Entry 3OGK (X-ray diffraction, 2.80 A resolution); this record covers chains F and L of the 23 polymer chains in the assembly.

[Chain F (and L)]
Protein: Coronatine-insensitive protein 1
Source organism: Arabidopsis thaliana
Notes: chain L of this document is another copy of the same molecule, construct and numbering; everything in this record applies to it too
Reference sequence: O04197 (COI1_ARATH); numbering as in UniProt (aligned over 1-592)
Chain sequence (592 residues; numbered 1 to 592; the number before each row is that of its first residue):
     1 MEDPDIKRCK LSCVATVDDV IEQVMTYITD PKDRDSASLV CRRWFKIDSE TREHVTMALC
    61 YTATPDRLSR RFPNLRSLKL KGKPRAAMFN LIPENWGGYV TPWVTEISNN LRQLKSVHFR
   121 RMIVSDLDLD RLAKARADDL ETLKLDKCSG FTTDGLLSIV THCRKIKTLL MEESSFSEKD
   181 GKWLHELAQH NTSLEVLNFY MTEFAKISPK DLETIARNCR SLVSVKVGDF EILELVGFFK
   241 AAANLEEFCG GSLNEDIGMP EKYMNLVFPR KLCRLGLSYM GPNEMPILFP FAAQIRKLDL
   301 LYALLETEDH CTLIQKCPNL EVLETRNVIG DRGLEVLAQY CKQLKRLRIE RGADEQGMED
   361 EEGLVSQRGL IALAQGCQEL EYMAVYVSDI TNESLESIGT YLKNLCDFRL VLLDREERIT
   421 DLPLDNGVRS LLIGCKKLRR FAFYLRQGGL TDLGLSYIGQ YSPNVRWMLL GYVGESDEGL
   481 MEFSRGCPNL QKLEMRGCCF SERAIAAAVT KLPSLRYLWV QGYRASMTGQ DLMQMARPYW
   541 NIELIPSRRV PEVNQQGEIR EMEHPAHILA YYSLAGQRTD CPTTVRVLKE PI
Unresolved in the structure: 1-11, 549-563
Ligand contacts: Coronatine (OGK; (1S,2S)-2-ethyl-1-({[(3aS,4S,6R,7aS)-6-ethyl-1-oxooctahydro-1H-inden-4-yl]carbonyl}amino)cyclopropanecarboxylic acid): Arg85, Ala86, Phe89, Leu91, Arg348, Ala384, Val385, Tyr386, Arg409, Val411, Ala442, Tyr444, Leu469, Arg496, Trp519
Swiss-Prot annotation at these positions:
  - binding site (jasmonate): Arg85, Arg348, Tyr386, Arg409, Arg496
  - mutagenesis: Leu11 (L11A: No effects on interactions), Glu22 (E22A: Abrogates SFC(COI1) complexes formation, loss of response to jasmonate), Trp44 (W44A: Abrogates SFC(COI1) complexes formation and of interactions with RBCS-1B and RPD3B, loss of response to jasmonate), Arg85 (R85A: Loss of interaction with TIFY10A), Met88 (M88A: Loss of interaction with TIFY10A), Phe89 (F89A: Loss of interaction with TIFY10A), Arg121 (R121A: Loss of interaction with TIFY10A), Leu245 (L245F: In coi1-16; abrogates interactions with RBCS-1B and RPD3B (coi1-16)), Leu301 (L301A: Loss of interaction with TIFY10A), Tyr302 (Y302A: Loss of interaction with TIFY10A), Arg326 (R326A: Loss of interaction with TIFY10A), Arg348 (R348A: Loss of interaction with TIFY10A), 6 further mutagenesis entries in UniProt
What the authors report for this chain:
  - binding site for Coronatine: Arg85, Phe89, Arg348, Ala384, Tyr386, Arg409, Val411, Tyr444, Arg496

[Interface between chain F and chain L]
Contacting residue pairs (18; chain F residue first):
  Glu22(F) - Arg217(L)
  Glu22(F) - Arg220(L)
  Glu22(F) - Ala241(L)
  Thr26(F) - Arg220(L)
  Glu50(F) - Arg217(L)  salt bridge
  Glu50(F) - Asn218(L)
  Thr51(F) - Arg220(L)
  Asn74(F) - Asn218(L)
  Asn109(F) - His190(L)
  Asn110(F) - His190(L)
  Arg112(F) - Thr161(L)  hydrogen bond (side chain-backbone)
  Arg112(F) - Arg164(L)
  Arg112(F) - Glu186(L)  salt bridge
  Arg112(F) - His190(L)
  Gln113(F) - Thr192(L)  hydrogen bond
  Ala135(F) - Arg164(L)  hydrogen bond (backbone-side chain)
  Arg136(F) - Arg164(L)
  Asp139(F) - Lys165(L)  salt bridge
Also at the interface, not in a pair above, chain F (14 interface residues in all): Lys46, Pro73
Also at the interface, not in a pair above, chain L (13 interface residues in all): Gln189, Thr214, Lys240

[Summary]
14 residues of chain F and 13 residues of chain L are in contact; the contacts include 3 hydrogen bonds and 3
salt bridges. Polar pairs include Glu50(F)-Arg217(L), Arg112(F)-Glu186(L) and Asp139(F)-Lys165(L). Bound to
chain F: Coronatine. From the paper: a binding site for Coronatine at Arg85(F), Phe89(F) and Arg348(F) among
others.
Both chains are Coronatine-insensitive protein 1 (Arabidopsis thaliana). Entry 3OGK (Structure of COI1-ASK1 in
complex with coronatine and an incomplete JAZ1 degron) was determined by X-ray diffraction together with 3OGL
from the same study.
